6OEE - chains H and M of the 14 polymer chains in the assembly; structure by electron microscopy, 3.80 A resolution.

Chain H (and M):
Name: Type IV secretion system apparatus protein CagT
Source organism: Helicobacter pylori
Notes: chain M of this document is another copy of the same molecule, construct and numbering; everything in this record applies to it too
UniProt: Q6VRP0 (Q6VRP0_HELPX); numbering as in UniProt (aligned over 1-280)
Chain sequence (280 residues; numbered 1 to 280; the number before each row is that of its first residue):
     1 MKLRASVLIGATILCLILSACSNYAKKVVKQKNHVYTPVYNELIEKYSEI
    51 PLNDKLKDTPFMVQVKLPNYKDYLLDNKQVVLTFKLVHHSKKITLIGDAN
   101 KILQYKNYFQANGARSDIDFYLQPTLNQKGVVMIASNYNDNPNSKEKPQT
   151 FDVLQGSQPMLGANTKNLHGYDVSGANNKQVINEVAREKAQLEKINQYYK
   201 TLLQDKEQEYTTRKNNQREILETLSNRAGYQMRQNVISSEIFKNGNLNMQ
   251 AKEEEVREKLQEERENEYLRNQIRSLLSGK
Disordered / not traced: 1-25, 269-280

Interface between chain H and chain M:
Pairs across the interface (16; chain H residue first):
  G156(H) - K46(M)
  N164(H) - E45(M)  hydrogen bond
  T165(H) - Y47(M)  hydrogen bond
  K166(H) - E45(M)
  K166(H) - K46(M)
  K166(H) - Y47(M)
  H169(H) - Y47(M)
  H169(H) - S48(M)  hydrogen bond (side chain-backbone)
  H169(H) - N112(M)
  G170(H) - Y47(M)
  D172(H) - Y47(M)  hydrogen bond
  T201(H) - R264(M)
  Y210(H) - Q250(M)
  Y210(H) - E254(M)
  Q217(H) - E262(M)
  L221(H) - E265(M)
Interface residues without a listed pair, chain H (19 interface residues in all): D54, K55, L154, Q155, S157, L168, Q180, L202
Interface residues without a listed pair, chain M (17 interface residues in all): P38, I44, E49, L103, A111, R257, Q261

Overview:
19 residues of chain H face 17 of chain M across their interface; the contacts include 4 hydrogen bonds. Polar
pairs include N164(H)-E45(M), T165(H)-Y47(M) and H169(H)-S48(M).
Chain H and chain M are both Type IV secretion system apparatus protein CagT (Helicobacter pylori); the
structure, Structure of CagT from a cryo-EM reconstruction of a T4SS, was determined by electron microscopy,
deposited together with 6ODI, 6ODJ, 6OEF, 6OEG and 6OEH.
